PDB entry 8SDT | X-ray diffraction, 1.38 A resolution | chain A

[Chain A]
Protein: Beta-lactamase
Source organism: Pseudomonas aeruginosa
Notes: EC 3.5.2.6
UniProt: Q4H482 (Q4H482_PSEAI); residues 1-397 here = UniProt positions 1-397
Sequence (397 residues; each row starts with the number of its first residue):
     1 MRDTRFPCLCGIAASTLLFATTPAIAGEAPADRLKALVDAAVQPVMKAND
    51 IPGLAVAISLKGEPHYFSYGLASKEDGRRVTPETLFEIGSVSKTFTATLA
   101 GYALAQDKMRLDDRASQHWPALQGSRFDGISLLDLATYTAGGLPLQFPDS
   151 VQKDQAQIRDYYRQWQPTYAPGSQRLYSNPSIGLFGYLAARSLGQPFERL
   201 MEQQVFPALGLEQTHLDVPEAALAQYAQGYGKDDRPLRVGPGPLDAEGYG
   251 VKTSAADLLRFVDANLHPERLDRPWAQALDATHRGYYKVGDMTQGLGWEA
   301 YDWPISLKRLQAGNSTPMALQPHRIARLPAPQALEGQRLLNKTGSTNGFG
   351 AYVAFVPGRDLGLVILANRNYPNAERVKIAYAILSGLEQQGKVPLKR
Disordered / not traced: 1-28, 389-397
Covalent attachments: compound ZXM linked to Ser90
Ligand contacts: ZXM (1-{(2R)-2-(dihydroxyboranyl)-2-[(thiophen-2-ylacetyl)amino]ethyl}-1H-1,2,3-triazole-4-carboxylic acid): Gly89, Lys93, Leu145, Gln146, Tyr177, Asn179, Val239, Tyr249, Lys342, Thr343, Gly344, Ser345, Thr346, Asn347, Asn370, Asn373

[Summary]
Compound ZXM is covalently linked to Ser90.
Chain A is Beta-lactamase (Pseudomonas aeruginosa); the structure, Crystal structure of PDC-3 beta-lactamase
in complex with the boronic acid inhibitor S02030, was determined by X-ray diffraction (same publication as
8SDL, 8SDN, 8SDR, 8SDS and 8SDV).
